Entry 5EA2 (X-ray diffraction, 2.01 A resolution); this record covers chains A and C.

== Chain A (and C) ==
Molecule: NAD(P)H dehydrogenase [quinone] 1
Organism: Homo sapiens
Notes: EC 1.6.5.2; chain C of this document is another copy of the same molecule, construct and numbering; everything in this record applies to it too
UniProtKB: P15559 (NQO1_HUMAN); residues 0-272 here correspond to UniProt positions 1-273 (UniProt number = residue number + 1)
Chain sequence (276 residues; each row starts with the number of its first residue; numbers below 1 keep their minus sign (Gly-3 is residue -3)):
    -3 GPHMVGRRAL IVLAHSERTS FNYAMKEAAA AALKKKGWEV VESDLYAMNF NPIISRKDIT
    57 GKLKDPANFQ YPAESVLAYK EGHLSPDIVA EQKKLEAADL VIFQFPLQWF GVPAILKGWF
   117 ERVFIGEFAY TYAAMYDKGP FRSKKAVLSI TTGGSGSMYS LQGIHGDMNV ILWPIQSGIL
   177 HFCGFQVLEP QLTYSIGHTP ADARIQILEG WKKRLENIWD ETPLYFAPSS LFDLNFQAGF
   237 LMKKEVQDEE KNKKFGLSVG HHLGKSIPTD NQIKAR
Not modelled in the structure: -3 to -1 (chain C: fully traced)
Sequence notes: expression tag (-3 to -1)
UniProt features mapped onto this chain:
  - binding site (FAD): His11, Phe17, Asn18, Gln66, Leu103 to Phe106, Thr147 to Gly150, Tyr155, Arg200
  - binding site (substrate): Ala125 to Thr127
  - modified residue: Ser81 (Phosphoserine)
  - cross-link (Glycyl lysine isopeptide (Lys-Gly)): Lys249 (interchain with G-Cter in SUMO2), Lys250 (interchain with G-Cter in SUMO2)
Small-molecule neighbours:
  - FAD (flavin-adenine dinucleotide), molecule 1: His11, Thr15, Ser16, Phe17, Asn18, Ala20, Pro102, Leu103, Gln104, Trp105, Phe106, Thr147, Thr148, Gly149, Gly150, Tyr155, Ile192, Arg200, Ile201, Leu204
  - FAD, molecule 2: Ile50, Gln66, Tyr67, Pro68, Glu117
What the authors report for this chain:
  - conformationally variable residues (side-chain flip): Phe106, Tyr128, Phe178, Phe232

== How chain A and chain C interact ==
Contacting residue pairs - 133 pairs, chain A then chain C:
  Glu13(A) - Arg52(C)  salt bridge
  Glu13(A) - Phe65(C)
  Thr15(A) - Ala63(C)
  Thr15(A) - Asn64(C)
  Tyr42(A) - Ile49(C)  hydrophobic
  Tyr42(A) - Ile50(C)  hydrogen bond (side chain-backbone)
  Pro48(A) - Ile49(C)  hydrophobic
  Pro48(A) - Ala110(C)
  Ile49(A) - Tyr42(C)  hydrophobic
  Ile49(A) - Pro48(C)  hydrophobic
  Ile49(A) - Ala110(C)  hydrophobic
  Ile49(A) - Ile111(C)
  Ile50(A) - Tyr42(C)
  Ile50(A) - Gln104(C)
  Arg52(A) - Glu13(C)  salt bridge
  Ala63(A) - Thr15(C)
  Asn64(A) - Thr15(C)
  Phe65(A) - Glu13(C)
  Gln104(A) - Ile50(C)
  Gln104(A) - Lys113(C)  hydrogen bond (backbone-side chain)
  Gln104(A) - Glu117(C)  hydrogen bond
  Trp105(A) - Lys113(C)
  Trp105(A) - Phe116(C)
  Trp105(A) - Glu117(C)
  Trp105(A) - Phe120(C)
  Trp105(A) - Tyr126(C)  hydrophobic
  Trp105(A) - Gly174(C)
  Trp105(A) - Ile175(C)
  Trp105(A) - Phe178(C)  hydrophobic
  Trp105(A) - Cys179(C)  hydrophobic
  Phe106(A) - Pro170(C)
  Phe106(A) - Gly174(C)
  Val108(A) - Lys113(C)  hydrogen bond (backbone-side chain)
  Val108(A) - Glu117(C)
  Pro109(A) - Glu117(C)
  Ala110(A) - Pro48(C)
  Ala110(A) - Ala110(C)
  Ala110(A) - Lys113(C)
  Ala110(A) - Gly114(C)
  Ala110(A) - Glu117(C)  hydrogen bond (backbone-side chain)
  Lys113(A) - Gln104(C)  hydrogen bond (side chain-backbone)
  Lys113(A) - Trp105(C)
  Lys113(A) - Val108(C)  hydrogen bond (side chain-backbone)
  Gly114(A) - Ala110(C)
  Phe116(A) - Trp105(C)
  Glu117(A) - Gln104(C)  hydrogen bond
  Glu117(A) - Trp105(C)
  Glu117(A) - Val108(C)
  Glu117(A) - Pro109(C)
  Glu117(A) - Ala110(C)  hydrogen bond (side chain-backbone)
  Phe120(A) - Trp105(C)
  Tyr126(A) - Trp105(C)  hydrophobic
  Tyr128(A) - Met154(C)  hydrophobic
  Tyr128(A) - His161(C)  hydrogen bond
  Met131(A) - Ile160(C)  hydrophobic
  Tyr132(A) - Ile160(C)  hydrophobic
  Tyr132(A) - His161(C)  hydrogen bond
  Gly150(A) - Tyr128(C)
  Ser153(A) - Gly235(C)  hydrogen bond (side chain-backbone)
  Ser153(A) - Leu237(C)
  Met154(A) - Tyr128(C)  hydrogen bond
  Met154(A) - Met131(C)  hydrophobic
  Met154(A) - Gly235(C)
  Met154(A) - Phe236(C)  hydrophobic
  Ser156(A) - Leu237(C)
  Leu157(A) - His257(C)
  Leu157(A) - His258(C)
  Leu157(A) - Leu259(C)
  Gln158(A) - Phe228(C)
  Gln158(A) - Leu237(C)
  Gln158(A) - Met238(C)  hydrogen bond (backbone-backbone)
  Gln158(A) - Gln243(C)  hydrogen bond
  Gln158(A) - Leu259(C)
  Gly159(A) - Phe228(C)
  Gly159(A) - Phe236(C)
  Gly159(A) - Leu237(C)
  Gly159(A) - His257(C)  hydrogen bond (backbone-side chain)
  Ile160(A) - Met131(C)  hydrophobic
  Ile160(A) - Tyr132(C)  hydrophobic
  Ile160(A) - Phe228(C)  hydrophobic
  Ile160(A) - Leu230(C)  hydrophobic
  Ile160(A) - Phe236(C)  hydrogen bond (backbone-backbone)
  Ile160(A) - His257(C)  hydrogen bond (backbone-side chain)
  His161(A) - Met131(C)
  His161(A) - Tyr132(C)  hydrogen bond
  His161(A) - Phe178(C)
  Gly162(A) - Gly256(C)
  Gly162(A) - His257(C)  hydrogen bond (backbone-side chain)
  Asp163(A) - Gly256(C)  hydrogen bond (backbone-backbone)
  Asp163(A) - His258(C)  salt bridge
  Val166(A) - Trp169(C)
  Val166(A) - Val255(C)  hydrophobic
  Trp169(A) - His161(C)
  Trp169(A) - Val166(C)
  Pro170(A) - Phe106(C)
  Gly174(A) - Trp105(C)
  Gly174(A) - Phe106(C)
  Ile175(A) - Trp105(C)
  Phe178(A) - Trp105(C)  hydrophobic
  Phe178(A) - His161(C)
  Cys179(A) - Trp105(C)  hydrophobic
  Phe228(A) - Gln158(C)
  Phe228(A) - Gly159(C)
  Phe228(A) - Ile160(C)  hydrophobic
  Leu230(A) - Ile160(C)  hydrophobic
  Gly235(A) - Ser153(C)  hydrogen bond (backbone-side chain)
  Gly235(A) - Met154(C)
  Phe236(A) - Met154(C)  hydrophobic
  Phe236(A) - Gly159(C)
  Phe236(A) - Ile160(C)  hydrogen bond (backbone-backbone)
  Leu237(A) - Ser153(C)
  Leu237(A) - Ser156(C)
  Leu237(A) - Gln158(C)
  Met238(A) - Gln158(C)  hydrogen bond (backbone-backbone)
  Gln243(A) - Gln158(C)  hydrogen bond
  Val255(A) - Val166(C)  hydrophobic
  Gly256(A) - Gly162(C)
  Gly256(A) - Asp163(C)  hydrogen bond (backbone-backbone)
  His257(A) - Leu157(C)
  His257(A) - Gly159(C)  hydrogen bond (side chain-backbone)
  His257(A) - Ile160(C)  hydrogen bond (side chain-backbone)
  His257(A) - Gly162(C)  hydrogen bond (side chain-backbone)
  His258(A) - Leu157(C)
  His258(A) - Asp163(C)  salt bridge
  Leu259(A) - Leu157(C)
  Leu259(A) - Gln158(C)
  Gly260(A) - Ser262(C)  hydrogen bond (backbone-side chain)
  Lys261(A) - Lys261(C)
  Lys261(A) - Ser262(C)
  Ser262(A) - Gly260(C)  hydrogen bond (side chain-backbone)
  Ser262(A) - Lys261(C)
  Ile263(A) - His258(C)
  Ile263(A) - Ile263(C)  hydrophobic
Interface residues without a listed pair, chain A (64 interface residues in all): Phe46, Gly107, Ile111, Gly149, Phe232
Interface residues without a listed pair, chain C (65 interface residues in all): Gly107, Gly150, Ser151, Ile167, His194, Ser225

== In short ==
Chain A and chain C form an interface of 64 and 65 residues respectively; the contacts include 31 hydrogen
bonds and 4 salt bridges. Among the polar pairs are Glu13(A)-Arg52(C), Asp163(A)-His258(C) and
Tyr42(A)-Ile50(C). Ligands of chain A: flavin-adenine dinucleotide. From the paper: conformational variability
at Phe106(A), Tyr128(A) and Phe178(A) among others.
Chain A and chain C are both NAD(P)H dehydrogenase [quinone] 1 (Homo sapiens); the structure, Crystal
Structure of Holo NAD(P)H dehydrogenase, quinone 1, was determined by X-ray diffraction (same publication as
5EAI).
